PDB entry 3PWM | X-ray diffraction, 1.46 A resolution | chains A and B

Chain A:
Name: Protease
Organism: Human immunodeficiency virus 1
Notes: EC 3.4.23.16
UniProtKB: P03367 (POL_HV1BR); residues 1-99 here correspond to UniProt positions 501-599 (UniProt number = residue number + 500)
Sequence (99 residues; row label = number of the first residue in the row):
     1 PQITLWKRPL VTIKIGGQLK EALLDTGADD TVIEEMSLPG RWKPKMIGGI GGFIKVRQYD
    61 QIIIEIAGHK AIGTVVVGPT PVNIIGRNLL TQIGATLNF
Differences from the reference sequence: engineered mutation K7 (Gln507 in P03367), I33 (Val533 in P03367), I63 (Leu563 in P03367), A67 (Cys567 in P03367), V76 (Leu576 in P03367), A95 (Cys595 in P03367)
Bound ions: Na+ near D60 (its only coordinating residue here)
Residues lining bound ligands: tmc114 (017; (3r,3as,6ar)-hexahydrofuro[2,3-b]furan-3-yl(1S,2R)-3-[[(4-aminophenyl)sulfonyl](isobutyl)amino]-1-benzyl-2-hydroxypropylcarbamate): R8, L23, D25, G27, A28, D29, D30, V32, I47, G48, G49, I50, P81, V82, I84
Curated features (UniProtKB/Swiss-Prot):
  - region (Dimerization of protease): P1 to L5, G49 to K55, N88 to G94, T96 to F99
  - active site: D25 (For protease activity)
  - site: F99 (Cleavage)
Reported in the primary citation:
  - mutagenesis - L76V (71 +/- 24 nM): decreased stability
  - contacts within the chain: V56-V76 (hydrophobic contact), V32-V76 (hydrophobic contact), I47-V76 (hydrophobic contact)
  - binding site for tmc114: D25, G27, D29, D30, I50
  - catalytic residues: D25 (citing earlier work)

Chain B:
Name: Protease
Organism: Human immunodeficiency virus 1
Notes: EC 3.4.23.16
UniProtKB: P03367 (POL_HV1BR); residues 101-199 here correspond to UniProt positions 501-599 (UniProt number = residue number + 400)
Sequence (99 residues; each row starts with the number of its first residue):
   101 PQITLWKRPL VTIKIGGQLK EALLDTGADD TVIEEMSLPG RWKPKMIGGI GGFIKVRQYD
   161 QIIIEIAGHK AIGTVVVGPT PVNIIGRNLL TQIGATLNF
Differences from the reference sequence: engineered mutation K107 (Gln507 in P03367), I133 (Val533 in P03367), I163 (Leu563 in P03367), A167 (Cys567 in P03367), V176 (Leu576 in P03367), A195 (Cys595 in P03367)
Residues lining bound ligands: tmc114 (017; (3r,3as,6ar)-hexahydrofuro[2,3-b]furan-3-yl(1S,2R)-3-[[(4-aminophenyl)sulfonyl](isobutyl)amino]-1-benzyl-2-hydroxypropylcarbamate): L123, D125, G127, A128, D129, D130, V132, I147, G148, G149, I150, P181, V182, I184
Curated features (UniProtKB/Swiss-Prot):
  - region (Dimerization of protease): P101 to L105, G149 to K155, N188 to G194, T196 to F199
  - active site: D125 (For protease activity)
  - site: F199 (Cleavage)

Interface between chain A and chain B:
Residue-residue contacts (104; chain A residue first):
  P1(A) - L197(B)
  P1(A) - N198(B)
  P1(A) - F199(B)  hydrogen bond (backbone-backbone)
  Q2(A) - T196(B)
  Q2(A) - L197(B)
  Q2(A) - N198(B)  hydrogen bond
  I3(A) - T196(B)
  I3(A) - L197(B)  hydrogen bond (backbone-backbone)
  I3(A) - F199(B)  hydrophobic
  L5(A) - T126(B)
  L5(A) - R187(B)  hydrogen bond (backbone-side chain)
  L5(A) - L190(B)  hydrophobic
  L5(A) - T191(B)
  L5(A) - A195(B)
  W6(A) - R187(B)  hydrogen bond (backbone-side chain)
  W6(A) - T191(B)
  K7(A) - R187(B)
  R8(A) - D129(B)  salt bridge
  R8(A) - R187(B)
  P9(A) - T126(B)
  P9(A) - R187(B)
  L23(A) - G127(B)
  L24(A) - T126(B)  hydrogen bond (backbone-side chain)
  L24(A) - L197(B)  hydrophobic
  L24(A) - F199(B)  hydrophobic
  D25(A) - D125(B)
  D25(A) - T126(B)
  D25(A) - G127(B)  hydrogen bond (side chain-backbone)
  T26(A) - L105(B)
  T26(A) - P109(B)
  T26(A) - L124(B)  hydrogen bond (side chain-backbone)
  T26(A) - D125(B)
  T26(A) - T126(B)  hydrogen bond (side chain-backbone)
  T26(A) - L197(B)
  G27(A) - L123(B)
  G27(A) - D125(B)  hydrogen bond (backbone-side chain)
  D29(A) - R108(B)  salt bridge
  I47(A) - I150(B)  hydrophobic
  G48(A) - I150(B)
  G49(A) - I150(B)
  G49(A) - P181(B)
  I50(A) - I147(B)  hydrophobic
  I50(A) - G149(B)
  I50(A) - I150(B)  hydrogen bond (backbone-backbone)
  I50(A) - G151(B)  hydrogen bond (backbone-backbone)
  I50(A) - G152(B)
  I50(A) - I154(B)  hydrophobic
  I50(A) - P179(B)
  I50(A) - T180(B)
  I50(A) - P181(B)
  I50(A) - I184(B)  hydrophobic
  G51(A) - I150(B)  hydrogen bond (backbone-backbone)
  G51(A) - G151(B)
  G51(A) - G152(B)
  G51(A) - I154(B)
  G52(A) - I150(B)
  G52(A) - G151(B)
  I54(A) - I150(B)
  I54(A) - G151(B)
  H69(A) - F199(B)
  T80(A) - I150(B)
  P81(A) - G149(B)
  P81(A) - I150(B)
  I84(A) - I150(B)  hydrophobic
  R87(A) - L105(B)  hydrogen bond (side chain-backbone)
  R87(A) - W106(B)  hydrogen bond (side chain-backbone)
  R87(A) - K107(B)
  R87(A) - R108(B)
  R87(A) - P109(B)
  L90(A) - L105(B)  hydrophobic
  T91(A) - L105(B)
  T91(A) - W106(B)
  Q92(A) - W106(B)
  I93(A) - F199(B)
  G94(A) - N198(B)
  A95(A) - L105(B)
  A95(A) - N198(B)
  A95(A) - F199(B)  hydrophobic
  T96(A) - Q102(B)
  T96(A) - I103(B)
  T96(A) - T104(B)
  T96(A) - T196(B)
  T96(A) - L197(B)
  T96(A) - N198(B)  hydrogen bond (backbone-backbone)
  L97(A) - P101(B)
  L97(A) - Q102(B)
  L97(A) - I103(B)  hydrogen bond (backbone-backbone)
  L97(A) - L124(B)  hydrophobic
  L97(A) - T126(B)
  L97(A) - T196(B)
  N98(A) - P101(B)
  N98(A) - Q102(B)  hydrogen bond
  N98(A) - G194(B)
  N98(A) - A195(B)
  N98(A) - T196(B)  hydrogen bond (backbone-backbone)
  N98(A) - N198(B)  hydrogen bond
  F99(A) - P101(B)  hydrogen bond (backbone-backbone)
  F99(A) - I103(B)  hydrophobic
  F99(A) - L124(B)  hydrophobic
  F99(A) - A167(B)  hydrophobic
  F99(A) - H169(B)
  F99(A) - I193(B)
  F99(A) - G194(B)
  F99(A) - A195(B)  hydrophobic
Other interface residues (no listed pair), chain A (41 interface residues in all): T4, V32, F53, A67, P79
Other interface residues (no listed pair), chain B (39 interface residues in all): V132, F153

Overview:
41 residues of chain A face 39 of chain B across their interface; the contacts include 21 hydrogen bonds and 2
salt bridges. Among the polar pairs are R8(A)-D129(B), D29(A)-R108(B) and Q2(A)-N198(B). Tmc114 is bound
between chain A and chain B. The paper reports the catalytic residue D25(A); L76V of chain A reduces
stability.
Chain A and chain B are both Protease (Human immunodeficiency virus 1); the structure, HIV-1 Protease Mutant
L76V with Darunavir, was determined by X-ray diffraction, deposited together with 3PWR.
